6MES - chain A; structure by X-ray diffraction, 2.90 A resolution.

[Chain A]
Protein: Methionyl-tRNA synthetase
From: Trypanosoma brucei brucei
Notes: EC 6.1.1.10
UniProtKB: Q38C91 (Q38C91_TRYB2); residue numbers follow UniProt; this construct covers 237-773
Chain sequence (542 residues; numbered 232 to 773; the number before each row is that of its first residue):
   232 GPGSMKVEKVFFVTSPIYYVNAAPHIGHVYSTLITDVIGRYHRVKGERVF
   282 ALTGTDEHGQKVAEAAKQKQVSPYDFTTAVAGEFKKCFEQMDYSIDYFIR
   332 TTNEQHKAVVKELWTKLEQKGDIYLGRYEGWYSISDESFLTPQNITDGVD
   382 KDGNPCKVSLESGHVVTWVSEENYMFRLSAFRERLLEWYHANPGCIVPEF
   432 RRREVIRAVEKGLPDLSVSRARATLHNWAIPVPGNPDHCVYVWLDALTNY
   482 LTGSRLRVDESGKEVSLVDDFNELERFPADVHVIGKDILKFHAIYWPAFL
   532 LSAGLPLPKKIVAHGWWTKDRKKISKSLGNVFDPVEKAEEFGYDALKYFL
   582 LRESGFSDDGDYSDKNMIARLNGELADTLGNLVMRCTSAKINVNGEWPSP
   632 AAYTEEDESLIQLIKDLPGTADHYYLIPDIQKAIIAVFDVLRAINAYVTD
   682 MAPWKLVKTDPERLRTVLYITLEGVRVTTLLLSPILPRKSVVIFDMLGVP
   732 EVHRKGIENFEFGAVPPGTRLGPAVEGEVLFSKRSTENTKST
Not modelled in the structure: 232-237, 551-560, 769-773
Sequence notes: expression tag (232-236); engineered mutation T309 (Ala in Q38C91), A452 (Lys in Q38C91), R453 (Lys in Q38C91), A454 (Glu in Q38C91), V499 (Ala in Q38C91), N503 (Ser in Q38C91)
Residues lining bound ligands: methionine (MET): P247, I248, Y249, Y250, D287, W474, A477, L478, N480, Y481, D518, I519, H523, T549, K550
What the authors report for this chain:
  - binding site for the ligand JFA: D287
  - binding site for the ligand JFA: V471 (proposed by the authors, not directly observed)

[Overview]
Ligands of chain A: methionine. From the paper: a binding site for the ligand JFA at D287 and V471.
Chain A is Methionyl-tRNA synthetase (Trypanosoma brucei brucei); the structure, Trypanosoma brucei
methionyl-tRNA synthetase in complex with inhibitor (Chem 1907), was determined by X-ray diffraction (same
publication as 6CML).
